Entry 1IVD (X-ray diffraction, 1.90 A resolution); this record covers chains A and B.

# Chain A (and B)
Name: Influenza A subtype N2 neuraminidase
From: Influenza A virus (strain A/Tokyo/3/1967 H2N2)
Notes: EC 3.2.1.18; chain B of this document is another copy of the same molecule, construct and numbering; everything in this record applies to it too
UniProtKB: P06820 (NRAM_IATOK); residue numbers follow UniProt; this construct covers 82-469
Sequence (388 residues; numbered 82 to 469; the number before each row is that of its first residue):
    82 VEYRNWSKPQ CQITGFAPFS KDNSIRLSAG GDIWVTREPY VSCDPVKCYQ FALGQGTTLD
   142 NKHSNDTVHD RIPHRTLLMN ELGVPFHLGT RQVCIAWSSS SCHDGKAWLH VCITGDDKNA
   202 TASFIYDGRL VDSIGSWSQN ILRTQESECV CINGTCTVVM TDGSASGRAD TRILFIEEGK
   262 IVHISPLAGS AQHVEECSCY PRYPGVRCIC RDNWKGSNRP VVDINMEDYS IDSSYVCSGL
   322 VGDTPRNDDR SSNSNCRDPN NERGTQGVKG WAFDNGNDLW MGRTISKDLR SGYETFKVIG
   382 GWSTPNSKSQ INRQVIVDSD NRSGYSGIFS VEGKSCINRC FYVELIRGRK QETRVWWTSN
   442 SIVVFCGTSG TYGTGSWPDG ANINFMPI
Sequence notes: conflict D339 (Asn in P06820)
UniProt features mapped onto this chain:
  - active site: D151 (Proton donor/acceptor), Y406 (Nucleophile)
  - binding site (substrate): R118, R152, E276, E277, R292, R371
  - binding site (Ca(2+)): D293, G297, D324, G345, T346, Q347
  - glycosylation (N-linked (GlcNAc...) asparagine): N86, N146, N200, N234, N402
Cystine bridges: C92-C417, C124-C129, C175-C193, C183-C230, C232-C237, C278-C291, C280-C289, C318-C337, C421-C447
Covalently attached groups: N-acetylglucosamine (NAG) linked to N86, N234; glycan linked to N146, N200
Metal / ion sites: Ca2+: D293, G297, G345, T346, Q347
Small-molecule neighbours: ST1 (4-(acetylamino)-3-hydroxy-5-nitrobenzoic acid): R118, E119, D151, R152, W178, I222, R224, E227, E276, E277, R292, R371, Y406

# Interface between chain A and chain B
Pairs across the interface (76):
  D113(A) with G111(B); G112(B)
  W115(A) with L108(B), hydrophobic
  Q136(A) with R107(B), hydrogen bond (backbone-side chain)
  G137(A) with N104(B); R107(B), hydrogen bond (backbone-side chain); L108(B)
  T138(A) with L108(B)
  T139(A) with L108(B)
  N142(A) with R107(B), hydrogen bond (side chain-backbone); L108(B); A110(B); G111(B), hydrogen bond (side chain-backbone)
  K143(A) with N465(B), hydrogen bond (side chain-backbone); F466(B)
  H144(A) with R107(B); A462(B); N463(B), hydrogen bond (side chain-backbone); F466(B); M467(B)
  I153(A) with R107(B)
  P154(A) with S457(B); W458(B)
  H155(A) with K102(B), hydrogen bond; N104(B); R107(B); P459(B), hydrogen bond (side chain-backbone); D460(B), hydrogen bond (side chain-backbone); G461(B), hydrogen bond (side chain-backbone)
  T157(A) with N104(B)
  L169(A) with L108(B), hydrophobic; G112(B); D113(B); I114(B), hydrophobic; P166(B)
  T171(A) with G164(B); V165(B); P166(B)
  R172(A) with L163(B); G164(B); V165(B)
  Q173(A) with K102(B); D103(B), hydrogen bond (side chain-backbone); N104(B), hydrogen bond; G164(B), hydrogen bond (backbone-backbone); P166(B)
  C175(A) with F100(B)
  I176(A) with F100(B); S101(B); K102(B); W458(B)
  T195(A) with W458(B)
  G196(A) with T455(B)
  D197(A) with T455(B), hydrogen bond (backbone-backbone); G456(B)
  N200(A) with G454(B); T455(B), hydrogen bond
  A201(A) with G454(B), hydrogen bond (backbone-backbone)
  T202(A) with P99(B); Y453(B); G454(B)
  S204(A) with A98(B); P99(B), hydrogen bond (side chain-backbone)
  I206(A) with F100(B), hydrophobic
  G209(A) with F100(B)
  R210(A) with P126(B); V127(B), hydrogen bond (side chain-backbone)
  L211(A) with F100(B), hydrophobic; G448(B)
  S214(A) with A98(B); T449(B), hydrogen bond; G451(B); T452(B), hydrogen bond (backbone-backbone)
  I215(A) with T452(B)
  G216(A) with T452(B)
  K261(A) with S450(B), hydrogen bond
Also at the interface, not in a pair above, chain A (40 interface residues in all): D141, G170, V174, D208, D213, E259
Also at the interface, not in a pair above, chain B (46 interface residues in all): D125, E162, H168, E413, K415, V444, C447

# In short
Chain A and chain B form an interface of 40 and 46 residues respectively; the contacts include 21 hydrogen
bonds. Polar pairs include Q136(A)-R107(B), G137(A)-R107(B) and N142(A)-R107(B). Bound to chain A: compound
ST1. Covalently linked N-acetylglucosamine: at N86(A), N146(A), N200(A) and N234(A).
Chain A and chain B are both Influenza A subtype N2 neuraminidase (Influenza A virus (strain A/Tokyo/3/1967
H2N2)); the structure, Structures of aromatic inhibitors of influenza virus neuraminidase, was determined by
X-ray diffraction, deposited together with 1IVB, 1IVC, 1IVE, 1IVF and 1IVG.
